3L4Q - chains A and C; structure by X-ray diffraction, 2.30 A resolution.

[Chain A]
Name: Non-structural protein 1
Source organism: Influenza A virus
UniProt: P03496 (NS1_I34A1); residue numbers follow UniProt; this construct covers 73-230
Chain sequence (164 residues; row label = number of the first residue in the row):
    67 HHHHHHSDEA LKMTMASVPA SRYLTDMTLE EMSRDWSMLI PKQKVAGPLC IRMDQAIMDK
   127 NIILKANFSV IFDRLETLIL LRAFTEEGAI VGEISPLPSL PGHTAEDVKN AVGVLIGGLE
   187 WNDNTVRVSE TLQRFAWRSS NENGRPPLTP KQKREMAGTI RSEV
Not modelled in the structure: 67-82, 203-230
Sequence notes: expression tag (67-72)
Swiss-Prot annotation at these positions:
  - region: Val180 to Thr215 (CPSF4-binding), Ala223 to Val230 (PABPN1-binding)
  - motif: Ile137 to Leu146 (Nuclear export signal)
  - cross-link (Glycyl lysine isopeptide (Lys-Gly)): Lys108 (interchain with G-Cter in ISG15), Lys110 (interchain with G-Cter in ISG15), Lys126 (interchain with G-Cter in ISG15), Lys217 (interchain with G-Cter in ISG15), Lys219 (interchain with G-Cter in ISG15)
  - mutagenesis: Glu96 (E96A: Complete loss of inhibition of RIGI CARD ubiquitination; when associated with A-97), Glu97 (E97A: Complete loss of inhibition of RIGI CARD ubiquitination; when associated with A-96), Lys108 (K108A: No of ISGylation of band II form; when associated with K-110 and K-126), Lys110 (K110A: No of ISGylation of band II form; when associated with K-108 and K-126), Lys126 (K126A: No of ISGylation of band II form; when associated with K-108 and K-110), Lys217 (K217A: No of ISGylation of band I form; when associated with K-20; K-41 and K-219), Lys219 (K219A: No of ISGylation of band I form; when associated with K-20; K-41 and K-217)
What the authors report for this chain:
  - mutagenesis - E96A/E97A: abolished signaling in response to PIP3
  - mutagenesis - E96A/E97A: unchanged binding to iSH2 domain of p85beta
  - mutagenesis - Y89F, E96A/E97A: decreased growth
  - mutagenesis - Y89F: abolished signaling
  - mutagenesis - E96A/E97A: unchanged binding to Phosphatidylinositol 3-kinase regulatory subunit beta (chain C)

[Chain C]
Name: Phosphatidylinositol 3-kinase regulatory subunit beta
Source organism: Bos taurus
Notes: fragment: ISH2 domain
UniProt: P23726 (P85B_BOVIN); residues 422-591 here correspond to UniProt positions 424-593 (UniProt number = residue number + 2)
Chain sequence (170 residues; numbered 422 to 591; the number before each row is that of its first residue):
   422 YQQDQIVKED SVEAVGAQLK VYHQQYQDKS REYDQLYEEY TRTSQELQMK RTAIEAFNET
   482 IKIFEEQGQT QEKSSKEYLE RFRREGNEKE MQRILLNSER LKSRIAEIHE SRTKLEQELR
   542 AQASDNREID KRMNSLKPDL MQLRKIRDQY LVWLTQKGAR QKKINEWLGI
Not modelled in the structure: 422-428
Sequence notes: engineered mutation Ser495 (Cys497 in P23726)
Swiss-Prot annotation at these positions:
  - modified residue: Tyr458 (Phosphotyrosine)

[How chain A and chain C interact]
Residue-residue contacts (34):
  Ser87(A) - Met562(C)
  Arg88(A) - Met562(C)
  Tyr89(A) - Met562(C)  hydrogen bond (backbone-side chain)
  Tyr89(A) - Arg565(C)
  Tyr89(A) - Lys566(C)
  Tyr89(A) - Asp569(C)  hydrogen bond
  Thr91(A) - Arg565(C)
  Leu95(A) - Arg568(C)
  Leu95(A) - Asp569(C)
  Leu95(A) - Leu572(C)  hydrophobic
  Glu96(A) - Gln582(C)  hydrogen bond (backbone-side chain)
  Met98(A) - Asp569(C)
  Met98(A) - Val573(C)  hydrophobic
  Ser99(A) - Leu572(C)
  Ser99(A) - Gln582(C)  hydrogen bond
  Ser99(A) - Ile585(C)
  Arg100(A) - Gln582(C)
  Asp101(A) - Arg581(C)  salt bridge
  Asp101(A) - Gln582(C)  hydrogen bond (side chain-backbone)
  Arg118(A) - Gln577(C)  hydrogen bond
  Asn133(A) - Asp569(C)
  Ser135(A) - Lys566(C)
  Glu142(A) - Lys566(C)  salt bridge
  Ile145(A) - Lys566(C)
  Ile145(A) - Asp569(C)
  Ile145(A) - Gln570(C)
  Ile145(A) - Val573(C)
  Leu146(A) - Val573(C)  hydrophobic
  Arg148(A) - Thr576(C)
  Glu159(A) - Gln577(C)  hydrogen bond
  Ser161(A) - Gln577(C)  hydrogen bond
  Pro164(A) - Trp574(C)  hydrogen bond (backbone-side chain)
  Pro164(A) - Gln577(C)
  Pro164(A) - Lys578(C)
Interface residues without a listed pair, chain A (22 interface residues in all): Thr143, Pro162
Interface residues without a listed pair, chain C (18 interface residues in all): His444, Ala580, Leu589
Interface features reported in the paper:
  - pairs named by the authors: Tyr89(A)-Asp569(C) (hydrogen bond), Glu142(A)-Lys566(C) (salt bridge)
  - interface residues, chain A: Leu95(A), Pro164(A)
  - interface residues, chain C: Met562(C), Val573(C)

[Summary]
The interface between chain A and chain C involves 22 residues on one side and 18 on the other; the contacts
include 9 hydrogen bonds and 2 salt bridges. Among the polar pairs are Asp101(A)-Arg581(C),
Glu142(A)-Lys566(C) and Tyr89(A)-Met562(C). The paper describes a hydrogen bond between Tyr89(A) and
Asp569(C); a salt bridge between Glu142(A) and Lys566(C). From the paper: Y89F and E96A/E97A of chain A reduce
growth; interface residues Leu95(A), Pro164(A) and Met562(C) among others.
Chain A is Non-structural protein 1 (Influenza A virus) and chain C is Phosphatidylinositol 3-kinase
regulatory subunit beta (Bos taurus); the structure, Structural insights into phosphoinositide 3-kinase
activation by the influenza A virus NS1 protein, was determined by X-ray diffraction.
